Entry 9QPZ (X-ray diffraction, 1.31 A resolution); this record covers chain A.

== Chain A ==
Name: Isoform 2B of GTPase KRas
Source organism: Homo sapiens
Notes: EC 3.6.5.2
Reference sequence: P01116 (RASK_HUMAN), isoform P01116-2; numbering as in UniProt (aligned over 1-169)
Chain sequence (170 residues; numbered 0 to 169; the number before each row is that of its first residue; numbering starts at 0):
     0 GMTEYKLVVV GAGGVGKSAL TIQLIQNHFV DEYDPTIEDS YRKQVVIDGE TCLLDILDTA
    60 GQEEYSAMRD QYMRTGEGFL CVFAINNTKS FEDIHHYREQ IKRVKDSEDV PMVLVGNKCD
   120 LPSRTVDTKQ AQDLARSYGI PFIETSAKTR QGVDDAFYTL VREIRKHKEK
Not modelled in the structure: 0
Construct notes: expression tag (0)
Bound ions: Mg2+: Ser-17 (together with GDP)
Residues lining bound ligands:
  - A1I89 ((4R)-4-[[(1S,5R)-3-[7-(8-ethynyl-7-fluoranyl-3-oxidanyl-naphthalen-1-yl)-8-fluoranyl-2-[[(2R,8S)-2-fluoranyl-1,2,3,5,6,7-hexahydropyrrolizin-8-yl]methoxy]pyrido[4,3-d]pyrimidin-4-yl]-3,8-diazabicyclo[3.2.1]octan-8-yl]carbonyl]-3,3-dimethyl-oxetan-2-one): Val-9, Gly-10, Ala-11, Gly-12, Pro-34, Thr-35, Thr-58, Ala-59, Gly-60, Gln-61, Glu-62, Glu-63, Tyr-64, Ser-65, Arg-68, Asp-69, Met-72, Asp-92, His-95, Tyr-96, Gln-99, Ile-100, Arg-102, Val-103
  - GDP (guanosine-5'-diphosphate): Ala-11, Gly-12, Gly-13, Val-14, Gly-15, Lys-16, Ser-17, Ala-18, Phe-28, Val-29, Asp-30, Tyr-32, Asn-116, Lys-117, Asp-119, Leu-120, Ser-145, Ala-146, Lys-147

== In short ==
Chain A binds compound A1I89 and GDP.
Chain A is Isoform 2B of GTPase KRas (Homo sapiens); the structure, KRAS-WT(1-169) - GDP IN COMPLEX WITH
compound (R)-1, was determined by X-ray diffraction (same publication as 9QQ0 and 9QQ1).
